3G8X - chains B and D of the 4 polymer chains in the assembly; structure by X-ray diffraction, 2.05 A resolution.

[Chain B]
Protein: Glucocorticoid receptor
Organism: Rattus norvegicus
Reference sequence: P06536 (GCR_RAT); residue numbers follow UniProt; this construct covers 440-525
Amino-acid sequence (90 residues; each row starts with the number of its first residue):
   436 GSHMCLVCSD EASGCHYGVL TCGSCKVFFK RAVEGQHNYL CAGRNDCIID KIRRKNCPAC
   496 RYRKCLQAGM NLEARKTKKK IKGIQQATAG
Not modelled in the structure: 436-438, 514-525
Sequence notes: expression tag (436-439)
Metal / ion sites: Zn2+ site 1: Cys440, Cys443, Cys457, Cys460; Zn2+ site 2: Cys476, Cys482, Cys492, Cys495
Reported in the primary citation:
  - mutagenesis - R510A, K514A: decreased binding to DNA
  - mutagenesis - K514A: unchanged signaling
  - mutagenesis - H472A, R510A: increased signaling
  - mutagenesis - H472R: decreased signaling
  - mutagenesis - G470A, N473A: decreased signaling in response to Pal
  - mutagenesis - G470A: decreased signaling in response to Tat

[Chain D]
Molecule: 16-nt DNA strand
Sequence (16 nucleotides; each row starts with the number of its first residue):
     1 TGGAACCCAA TGTTCT

[Interface between chain B and chain D]
Contacting residue pairs (9):
  Cys450(B) - DT1(D)  sugar contact
  Cys450(B) - DG2(D)  phosphate contact
  His451(B) - DG2(D)  phosphate contact
  Tyr452(B) - DG2(D)  hydrogen bond to the phosphate
  Tyr452(B) - DG3(D)  hydrogen bond to the phosphate
  Lys461(B) - DG3(D)  hydrogen bond to the base
  Lys465(B) - DG3(D)  salt bridge to the phosphate
  Arg466(B) - DC6(D)  base contact
  Lys490(B) - DA10(D)  sugar contact
Also at the interface, not in a pair above, chain B (9 interface residues in all): Gly449, Ala509
Also at the interface, not in a pair above, chain D (7 interface residues in all): DA4, DA5

[Summary]
Chain B and chain D form an interface of 9 and 7 residues respectively, with 3 hydrogen bonds and 1 salt
bridge. Polar pairs include Lys461(B)-DG3(D), Tyr452(B)-DG2(D) and Tyr452(B)-DG3(D). From the paper: R510A and
K514A of chain B reduce binding to DNA; H472A and R510A of chain B increase signaling; 6 substitutions were
tested in all.
Chain B is Glucocorticoid receptor (Rattus norvegicus) and chain D is a 16-nt DNA strand; the structure, GR
DNA binding domain:GilZ 16bp complex-65, was determined by X-ray diffraction (same publication as 3FYL, 3G6P,
3G6Q, 3G6R, 3G6T, 3G6U and 8 further entries).
